Entry 1UM2 (X-ray diffraction, 2.90 A resolution); this record covers chains A and C.

Chain A:
Protein: Endonuclease pi-scei
From: Saccharomyces cerevisiae
Notes: EC 3.6.3.14
UniProt: P17255 (VATA_YEAST); residue numbers follow UniProt; this construct covers 284-737
Amino-acid sequence (454 residues; row label = number of the first residue in the row):
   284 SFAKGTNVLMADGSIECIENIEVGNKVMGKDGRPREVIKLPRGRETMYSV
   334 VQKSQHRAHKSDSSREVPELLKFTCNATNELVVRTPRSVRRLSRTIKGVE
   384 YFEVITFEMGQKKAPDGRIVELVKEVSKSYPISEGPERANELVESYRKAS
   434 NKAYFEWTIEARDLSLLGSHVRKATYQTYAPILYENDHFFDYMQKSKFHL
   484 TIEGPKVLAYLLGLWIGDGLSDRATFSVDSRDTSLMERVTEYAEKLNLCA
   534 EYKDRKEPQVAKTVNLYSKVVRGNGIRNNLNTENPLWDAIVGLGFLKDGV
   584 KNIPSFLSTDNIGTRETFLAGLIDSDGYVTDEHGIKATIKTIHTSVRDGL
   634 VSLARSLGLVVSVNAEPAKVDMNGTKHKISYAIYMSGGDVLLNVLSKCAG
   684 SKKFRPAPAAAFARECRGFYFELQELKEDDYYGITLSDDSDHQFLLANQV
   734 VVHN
Disordered / not traced: 338-350, 553-565, 651-661
Construct notes: engineered mutation Ser284 (Cys in P17255), Asn362 (His in P17255)
Curated features (UniProtKB/Swiss-Prot):
  - mutagenesis: Asn737 (N737S: Inhibits splicing; when associated with S-284; N-362 and S-738 in X10SSS VDE)
Reported in the primary citation:
  - contacts within the chain: Ser635-Ser639 (hydrogen bond), His725-Asn737, His736-Asn737
  - mutagenesis - V403D, S639P, N737K, N737S: abolished catalytic activity (citing earlier work)
  - catalytic residues: Asn737 (citing earlier work)
  - catalytic residues: His725
  - catalytic residues: His736 (proposed by the authors, not directly observed)

Chain C:
Protein: 21-mer from Vacuolar ATP synthase catalytic subunit A
From: Saccharomyces cerevisiae
Notes: EC 3.6.3.14
UniProt: P17255 (VATA_YEAST); residue numbers follow UniProt; this construct covers 274-283, 738-747
Amino-acid sequence (21 residues; each row starts with the number of its first residue; note: 454 numbers in that range are skipped by the numbering (no residue carries them; nothing is unmodelled there)):
   273 MSNSDAIIYVG
   738 SGERGNEMAE
Disordered / not traced: 273-280, 742-747
Construct notes: initiating methionine (273); engineered mutation Ser738 (Cys in P17255)
Reported in the primary citation:
  - conformationally variable residues: Tyr281, Val282, Gly283
  - mutagenesis - G283V: abolished catalytic activity (citing earlier work)

Chain A / chain C interface:
Residue-residue contacts (18):
  Ser284(A) with Gly283(C), hydrogen bond (backbone-backbone); Ser738(C), hydrogen bond (side chain-backbone)
  Phe285(A) with Ser738(C)
  Lys322(A) with Glu740(C)
  Pro324(A) with Val282(C), hydrophobic
  Asn359(A) with Gly283(C), hydrogen bond (side chain-backbone); Ser738(C)
  Thr361(A) with Val282(C), hydrogen bond (side chain-backbone)
  Asn362(A) with Gly283(C), hydrogen bond (side chain-backbone)
  Glu363(A) with Arg741(C), salt bridge
  Tyr714(A) with Val282(C)
  Gly716(A) with Ser738(C)
  Ile717(A) with Ser738(C), hydrogen bond (backbone-side chain)
  Thr718(A) with Ser738(C), hydrogen bond (backbone-backbone); Gly739(C), hydrogen bond (side chain-backbone)
  Asn737(A) with Gly283(C); Ser738(C); Gly739(C), hydrogen bond (backbone-backbone)
Interface residues without a listed pair, chain A (15 interface residues in all): Tyr715, His736
From the paper, about this interface:
  - specific contacts: Pro324(A)-Val282(C) (hydrophobic contact), Asn362(A)-Gly283(C), Tyr714(A)-Val282(C) (hydrophobic contact), Thr718(A)-Ser738(C) (hydrogen bond)

Summary:
15 residues of chain A face 6 of chain C across their interface, with 9 hydrogen bonds and 1 salt bridge.
Polar pairs include Glu363(A)-Arg741(C), Ser284(A)-Ser738(C) and Asn359(A)-Gly283(C). The paper describes
hydrophobic contacts between Pro324(A) and Val282(C) and Tyr714(A) and Val282(C); a contact between Asn362(A)
and Gly283(C); a hydrogen bond between Thr718(A) and Ser738(C). The paper reports catalytic residues
Asn737(A), His725(A) and His736(A); V403D, S639P and N737K of chain A, among others, abolish catalytic
activity; 5 substitutions were tested in all.
Here chain A is Endonuclease pi-scei and chain C is a 21-mer from Vacuolar ATP synthase catalytic subunit A,
both from Saccharomyces cerevisiae. Entry 1UM2 (Crystal Structure of the Vma1-Derived Endonuclease with the
Ligated Extein Segment) was determined by X-ray diffraction.
